2IJ2 - chain A; structure by X-ray diffraction, 1.20 A resolution.

== Chain A ==
Molecule: Cytochrome P450 BM3
Source organism: Bacillus megaterium
Notes: EC 1.14.14.1; fragment: Cytochrome P450 (Residues 1-470)
Reference sequence: P14779 (CPXB_BACME); residues 1-470 here = UniProt positions 1-470
Chain sequence (470 residues; row label = number of the first residue in the row):
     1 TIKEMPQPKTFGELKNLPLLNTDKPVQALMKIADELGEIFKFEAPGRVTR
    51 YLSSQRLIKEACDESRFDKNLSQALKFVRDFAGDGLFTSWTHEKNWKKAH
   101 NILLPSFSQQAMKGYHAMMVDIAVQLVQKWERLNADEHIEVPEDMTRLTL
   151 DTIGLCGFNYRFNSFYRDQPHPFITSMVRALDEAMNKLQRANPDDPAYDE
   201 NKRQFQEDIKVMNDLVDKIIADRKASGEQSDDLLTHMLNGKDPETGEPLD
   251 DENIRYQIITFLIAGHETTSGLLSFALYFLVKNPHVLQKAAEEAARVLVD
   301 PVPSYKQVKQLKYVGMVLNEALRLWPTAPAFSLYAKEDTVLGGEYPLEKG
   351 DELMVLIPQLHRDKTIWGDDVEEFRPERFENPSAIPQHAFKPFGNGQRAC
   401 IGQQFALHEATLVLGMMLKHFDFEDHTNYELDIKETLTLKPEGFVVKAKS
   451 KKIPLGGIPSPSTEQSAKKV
Not modelled in the structure: 1-2, 189-191, 456-470
Ion coordination: heme Fe near Cys400 (its only coordinating residue here)
Ligand contacts: heme (HEM): Lys69, Leu75, Leu86, Phe87, Trp96, Phe107, Ile153, Thr260, Phe261, Ala264, Gly265, Thr268, Thr269, Leu272, Leu322, Thr327, Ala328, Phe331, Pro392, Phe393, Gly394, Gln397, Arg398, Ala399, Cys400, Ile401, Gly402, Phe405, Ala406
Swiss-Prot annotation at these positions:
  - site: Thr269 (Important for catalytic activity)
  - mutagenesis: Thr269 (T269A: Contrary to wild-type, significant decrease in the formation of the high-spin complex via substrate binding, and decreased substrate-induced reduction potential shift with saturating ...)

== Summary ==
Chain A binds heme. Curated annotation (UniProt) lists one mutagenesis site.
Chain A is Cytochrome P450 BM3 (Bacillus megaterium); the structure, Atomic structure of the heme domain of
flavocytochrome P450-BM3, was determined by X-ray diffraction, deposited together with 2IJ3 and 2IJ4.
